Entry 7XUD (X-ray diffraction, 1.45 A resolution); this record covers chains A and B.

[Chain A (and B)]
Name: Histone-lysine N-methyltransferase EHMT2
Source organism: Homo sapiens
Notes: EC 2.1.1.-; chain B of this document is another copy of the same molecule, construct and numbering; everything in this record applies to it too
Reference sequence: Q96KQ7 (EHMT2_HUMAN); residues 913-1193 here = UniProt positions 913-1193
Sequence (283 residues; numbered 911 to 1193; the number before each row is that of its first residue):
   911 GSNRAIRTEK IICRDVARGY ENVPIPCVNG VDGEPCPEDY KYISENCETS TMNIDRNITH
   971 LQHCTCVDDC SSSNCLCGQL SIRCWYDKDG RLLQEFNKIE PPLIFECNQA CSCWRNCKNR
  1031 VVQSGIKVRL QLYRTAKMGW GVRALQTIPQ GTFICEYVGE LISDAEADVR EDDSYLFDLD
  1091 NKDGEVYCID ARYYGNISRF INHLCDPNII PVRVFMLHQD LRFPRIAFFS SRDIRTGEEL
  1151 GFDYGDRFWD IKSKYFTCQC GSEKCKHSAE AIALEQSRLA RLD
Unresolved in the structure: 911-915, 1005-1009, 1189-1193 (chain B: 911-916, 1007-1009, 1190-1193)
Sequence notes: expression tag (911-912)
Swiss-Prot annotation at these positions:
  - region (Interaction with histone H3): Asp1074 to Asp1093, Tyr1154 to Arg1157
  - binding site (Zn(2+)): Cys974, Cys976, Cys980, Cys985, Cys987, Cys1017, Cys1021, Cys1023, Cys1027, Cys1115, Cys1168, Cys1170, Cys1175
  - binding site (S-adenosyl-L-methionine): Met1048 to Trp1050, Tyr1085, Asn1112, His1113, Gln1169
  - site: Tyr1067 (Histone H3K9me binding)
Metal / ion sites: Zn2+ site 1: Cys974, Cys987, Cys1017, Cys1021; Zn2+ site 2: Cys974, Cys976, Cys980, Cys985; Zn2+ site 3: Cys980, Cys1017, Cys1023, Cys1027; Zn2+ site 4: Cys1115, Cys1168, Cys1170, Cys1175
Ligand contacts:
  - I6Z (N-[(2S)-4-cyclopropyl-1-oxidanylidene-1-phenylazanyl-butan-2-yl]-3,6,6-trimethyl-4-oxidanylidene-5,7-dihydro-1H-indole-2-carboxamide): Tyr1067, Asp1083, Ser1084, Tyr1085, Leu1086, Phe1087, Asp1088, Leu1089, Asp1090, Pro1121, Arg1123, Ile1136, Phe1152, Asp1153, Tyr1154, Arg1157, Phe1158, Ile1161
  - sinefungin (SFG): Met1048, Gly1049, Trp1050, Ser1084, Tyr1085, Arg1109, Phe1110, Ile1111, Asn1112, His1113, Tyr1154, Phe1158, Trp1159, Phe1166, Thr1167, Cys1168, Gln1169, Cys1170

[Chain A / chain B interface]
Pairs across the interface (57):
  Asp925(A) with Trp1024(B)
  Arg928(A) with Gln1019(B); Cys1021(B), hydrogen bond (side chain-backbone); Ser1022(B); Cys1023(B), hydrogen bond (side chain-backbone); Trp1024(B); Arg1025(B), hydrogen bond (backbone-backbone)
  Gly929(A) with Trp1024(B); Arg1025(B)
  Tyr930(A) with Asn1018(B), hydrogen bond (side chain-backbone); Gln1019(B); Arg1025(B); Arg1030(B), hydrogen bond
  Lys951(A) with Gln1019(B); Ala1020(B), hydrogen bond (side chain-backbone); Cys1021(B), hydrogen bond (side chain-backbone); Ser1022(B)
  Ile953(A) with Ile968(B), hydrophobic
  Cys957(A) with Ile968(B), hydrophobic
  Glu958(A) with Arg966(B); Asn967(B); Ile968(B), hydrogen bond (backbone-backbone)
  Thr959(A) with Asn967(B), hydrogen bond (backbone-side chain); Thr969(B)
  Ser960(A) with Asn967(B)
  Thr961(A) with Asn963(B), hydrogen bond; Asn967(B)
  Asn963(A) with Asn963(B)
  Arg966(A) with Glu958(B)
  Asn967(A) with Glu958(B); Thr959(B), hydrogen bond (side chain-backbone); Ser960(B)
  Ile968(A) with Cys957(B), hydrophobic; Glu958(B), hydrogen bond (backbone-backbone); Thr959(B); Tyr1104(B)
  Thr969(A) with Thr959(B); Tyr1104(B)
  Asn1018(A) with Tyr930(B), hydrogen bond (backbone-side chain)
  Gln1019(A) with Arg928(B); Tyr930(B); Lys951(B)
  Ala1020(A) with Lys951(B), hydrogen bond (backbone-side chain)
  Cys1021(A) with Arg928(B), hydrogen bond (backbone-side chain); Lys951(B), hydrogen bond (backbone-side chain)
  Ser1022(A) with Arg928(B); Lys951(B)
  Cys1023(A) with Arg928(B), hydrogen bond (backbone-side chain)
  Trp1024(A) with Asp925(B); Arg928(B); Gly929(B)
  Arg1025(A) with Arg928(B), hydrogen bond (backbone-backbone); Gly929(B); Tyr930(B)
  Arg1030(A) with Tyr930(B), hydrogen bond
  Tyr1104(A) with Ile968(B); Thr969(B)
Other interface residues (no listed pair), chain A (27 interface residues in all): Ile964
Other interface residues (no listed pair), chain B (26 interface residues in all): Ile953, Thr961

[Overview]
27 residues of chain A and 26 residues of chain B are in contact; the contacts include 19 hydrogen bonds.
Among the polar pairs are Arg928(A)-Cys1021(B), Arg928(A)-Cys1023(B) and Tyr930(A)-Asn1018(B). Ligands of
chain A: sinefungin and compound I6Z.
Both chains are Histone-lysine N-methyltransferase EHMT2 (Homo sapiens). Entry 7XUD (Structure of G9a in
complex with compound 26a) was determined by X-ray diffraction, deposited together with 7XUA and 7XUC.
